PDB entry 7ABH | electron microscopy, 4.50 A resolution (low resolution: residue-level contacts below are approximate; hydrogen-bond / salt-bridge calls are withheld) | chains F and 2 of the 16 polymer chains in the assembly

Chain F:
Molecule: Splicing factor 3A subunit 2
Organism: Homo sapiens
UniProt: Q15428 (SF3A2_HUMAN); residue numbers follow UniProt; this construct covers 1-464
Sequence (464 residues; numbered 1 to 464; the number before each row is that of its first residue):
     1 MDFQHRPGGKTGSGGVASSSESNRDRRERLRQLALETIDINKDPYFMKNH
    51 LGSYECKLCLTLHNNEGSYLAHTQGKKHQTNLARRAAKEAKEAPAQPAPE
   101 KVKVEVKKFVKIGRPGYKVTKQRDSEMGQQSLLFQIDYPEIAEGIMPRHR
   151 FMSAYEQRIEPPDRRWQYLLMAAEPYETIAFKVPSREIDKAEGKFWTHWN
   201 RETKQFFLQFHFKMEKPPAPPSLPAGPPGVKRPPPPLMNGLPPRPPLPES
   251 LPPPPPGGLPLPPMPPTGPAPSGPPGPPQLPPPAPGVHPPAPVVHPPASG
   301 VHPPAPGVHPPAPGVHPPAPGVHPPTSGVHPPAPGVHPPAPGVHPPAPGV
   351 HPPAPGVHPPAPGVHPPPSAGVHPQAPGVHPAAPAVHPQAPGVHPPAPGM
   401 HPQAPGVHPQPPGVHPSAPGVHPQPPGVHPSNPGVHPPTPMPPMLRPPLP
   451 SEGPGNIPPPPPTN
Not modelled in the structure: 1-18, 94-464
Curated features (UniProtKB/Swiss-Prot):
  - zinc finger: Tyr-54 to Arg-84 (Matrin-type)
  - modified residue: Met-1 (N-acetylmethionine), Lys-10 (N6-acetyllysine), Ser-153 (Phosphoserine)

Chain 2:
Molecule: U2 snRNA
Organism: Homo sapiens
Sequence (188 nucleotides; row label = number of the first residue in the row):
     1 AUCGCUUCUCGGCCUUUUGGCUAAGAUCAAGUGUAGUAUCUGUUCUUAUC
    51 AGUUUAAUAUCUGAUACGUCCUCUAUCCGAGGACAAUAUAUUAAAUGGAU
   101 UUUUGGAGCAGGGAGAUGGAAUAGGAGCUUGCUCCGUCCACUCCACGCAU
   151 CGACCUGGUAUUGCAGUACCUCCAGGAACGGUGCACCC
Not modelled in the structure: 1-28, 66-188

How chain F and chain 2 interact:
Pairs across the interface (8; chain F residue first):
  Ser-19(F) / A30(2)
  Thr-61(F) / C40(2)
  Leu-62(F) / U39(2)
  Leu-62(F) / C40(2)
  His-63(F) / U39(2)
  Gly-75(F) / U41(2)
  Gly-75(F) / G42(2)
  Lys-76(F) / G42(2)
Interface residues without a listed pair, chain F (8 interface residues in all): Asn-64, Ser-68

Overview:
The interface between chain F and chain 2 involves 8 residues on one side and 5 on the other.
Chain F is Splicing factor 3A subunit 2 and chain 2 is U2 snRNA, both from Homo sapiens; the structure, Human
pre-Bact-2 spliceosome (SF3b/U2 snRNP portion), was determined by electron microscopy, deposited together with
7AAV and 7ABF.
